PDB entry 8JYJ | X-ray diffraction, 2.01 A resolution | chain A

Chain A:
Name: Pol protein, HIV-1 Reverse Transcriptase RNase H active domain
From: HIV-1 06TG.HT008
Notes: EC 3.1.26.13
UniProt: chimeric construct of A0A059PIR4, A0A1D9J5E8: residues 7-86 from A0A059PIR4 (A0A059PIR4_9HIV1) positions 167-246 (UniProt number = residue number + 160); residues 107-151 from A0A1D9J5E8 positions 60-104 (UniProt number = residue number - 47)
Chain sequence (151 residues; row label = number of the first residue in the row):
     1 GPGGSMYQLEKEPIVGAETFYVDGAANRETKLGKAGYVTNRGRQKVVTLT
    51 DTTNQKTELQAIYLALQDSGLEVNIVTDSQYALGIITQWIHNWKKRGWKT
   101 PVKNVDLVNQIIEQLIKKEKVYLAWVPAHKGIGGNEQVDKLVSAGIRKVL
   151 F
Disordered / not traced: 1-5, 150-151
Sequence notes: expression tag (1-6)
Ion coordination: Mn2+ site 1: Asp23, Asp139 (together with VA9); Mn2+ site 2: Asp23, Glu58, Asp78 (together with VA9); Zn2+ site 1: Asp51, His129, Glu136; Zn2+ site 2: Glu72, Glu119
Small-molecule neighbours: VA9 (7-[5-(2-acetamidoethyl)-2-oxidanyl-phenyl]-3,5,6,8-tetrakis(oxidanyl)-9,10-bis(oxidanylidene)anthracene-1,2-dicarboxylic acid): Asp23, Gly24, Glu58, Asp78, Ser79, Gln80, Tyr81, Ala128, Asp139, Ser143, Arg147, Val149

Summary:
Chain A binds compound VA9. Asp23 and Asp139 coordinate Mn2+ site 1. Asp23, Glu58 and Asp78 coordinate Mn2+
site 2.
Chain A is Pol protein, HIV-1 Reverse Transcriptase RNase H active domain (HIV-1 06TG.HT008); the structure,
Crystal structure of engineered HIV-1 Reverse Transcriptase RNase H domain complexed with laccaic acid A, was
determined by X-ray diffraction (same publication as 8JYH and 8JYI).
